Entry 7UU5 (X-ray diffraction, 2.90 A resolution); this record covers chains A and M of the 4 polymer chains in the assembly.

Chain A:
Protein: DNA dC->dU-editing enzyme APOBEC-3G
Organism: Macaca mulatta
Notes: EC 3.5.4.-
Reference sequence: M1GSK9 (M1GSK9_MACMU); numbering as in UniProt; present here: 1-142, 147-383
Chain sequence (386 residues; row label = number of the first residue in the row; note: 4 numbers in that range are skipped by the numbering (no residue carries them; nothing is unmodelled there); numbers below 1 keep their minus sign (Gly-6 is residue -6)):
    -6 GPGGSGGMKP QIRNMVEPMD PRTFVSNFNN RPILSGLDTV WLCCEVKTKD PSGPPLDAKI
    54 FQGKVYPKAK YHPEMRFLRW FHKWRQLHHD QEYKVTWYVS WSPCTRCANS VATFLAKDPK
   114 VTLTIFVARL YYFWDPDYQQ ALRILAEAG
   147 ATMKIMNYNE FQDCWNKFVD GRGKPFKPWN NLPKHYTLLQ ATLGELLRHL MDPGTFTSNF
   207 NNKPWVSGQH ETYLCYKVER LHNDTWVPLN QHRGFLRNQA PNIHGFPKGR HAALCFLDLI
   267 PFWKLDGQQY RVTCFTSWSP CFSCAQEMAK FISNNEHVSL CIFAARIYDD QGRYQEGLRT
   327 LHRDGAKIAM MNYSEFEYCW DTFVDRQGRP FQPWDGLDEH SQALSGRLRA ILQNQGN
Unresolved in the structure: -6 to 0
Construct notes: expression tag (-6 to 0); conflict Asp128 (Lys in M1GSK9), Ala139 (Cys in M1GSK9), Glu140 (Gln in M1GSK9), Ala141 (Lys in M1GSK9), Gly142 (Arg in M1GSK9), Ala259 (Glu in M1GSK9)
Ion coordination: Zn2+ site 1: His65, Cys97, Cys100; Zn2+ site 2: Cys287, Cys290
What the authors report for this chain:
  - binding site for the 18-nt RNA strand (chain M): Val58 to Pro60
  - specificity-determining residues: Tyr125 (from molecular simulation)

Chain M:
Molecule: 18-nt RNA strand
Sequence (18 nucleotides; row label = number of the first residue in the row):
     1 UUAACGCUGC GGCCUUUU
Unresolved in the structure: 1, 13-18

Interface between chain A and chain M:
Contacting residue pairs - 24 pairs, chain A then chain M:
  Arg24(A) with U2(M), salt bridge to the phosphate
  Pro25(A) with A4(M), base contact
  Ile26(A) with U2(M), hydrogen bond to the sugar; A3(M), base contact; A4(M), base contact
  Leu27(A) with U2(M), hydrogen bond to the sugar; A4(M), hydrogen bond to the base
  Ser28(A) with U2(M), hydrogen bond to the base; A3(M), phosphate contact; A4(M), sugar contact
  Gly29(A) with A4(M), sugar contact
  Val58(A) with C5(M), sugar contact
  Pro60(A) with C5(M), base contact
  Trp94(A) with A4(M), base contact
  Leu123(A) with A4(M), hydrogen bond to the base
  Tyr124(A) with A4(M), base contact; C5(M), hydrogen bond to the phosphate
  Tyr125(A) with A4(M), hydrogen bond to the base; C5(M), hydrogen bond to the phosphate
  Phe126(A) with A3(M), base contact
  Trp127(A) with A3(M), base contact; A4(M), base contact
  Phe268(A) with A3(M), hydrogen bond to the base
  Lys270(A) with A3(M), base contact
Interface residues without a listed pair, chain A (18 interface residues in all): Asp31, Tyr59

Overview:
Chain A and chain M form an interface of 18 and 4 residues respectively; the contacts include 9 hydrogen bonds
and 1 salt bridge. Polar pairs include Leu27(A)-A4(M), Ser28(A)-U2(M) and Leu123(A)-A4(M). The paper reports a
binding site for the 18-nt RNA strand (chain M) at Val58(A); the specificity determinant Tyr125(A).
Here chain A is DNA dC->dU-editing enzyme APOBEC-3G (Macaca mulatta) and chain M is an 18-nt RNA strand. Entry
7UU5 (Crystal structure of APOBEC3G complex with 5'-Overhang dsRNA) was determined by X-ray diffraction,
deposited together with 7UU3, 7UU4 and 8EDJ.
